3MG0 - chains I and Y of the 28 polymer chains in the assembly; structure by X-ray diffraction, 2.68 A resolution.

[Chain I]
Name: Proteasome component PUP3
Source organism: Saccharomyces cerevisiae
Notes: EC 3.4.25.1
Reference sequence: P25451 (PSB3_YEAST); the construct lacks a stretch of the UniProt sequence and is renumbered around it, so the offset changes along the chain: -8 to -1 = UniProt 2-9; 1-36 = UniProt 10-45; 38-105 = UniProt 46-113; 106-122 = UniProt 117-133; 2 more segments
Amino-acid sequence (204 residues; numbered -8 to 194 plus 4 insertion-coded residues; 3 numbers in that range are skipped by the numbering (no residue carries them; nothing is unmodelled there); the number before each row is that of its first residue; a row labelled like 10A-10C holds insertion residues (10A, then the next letters in order); numbers below 1 keep their minus sign (Ser-8 is residue -8)):
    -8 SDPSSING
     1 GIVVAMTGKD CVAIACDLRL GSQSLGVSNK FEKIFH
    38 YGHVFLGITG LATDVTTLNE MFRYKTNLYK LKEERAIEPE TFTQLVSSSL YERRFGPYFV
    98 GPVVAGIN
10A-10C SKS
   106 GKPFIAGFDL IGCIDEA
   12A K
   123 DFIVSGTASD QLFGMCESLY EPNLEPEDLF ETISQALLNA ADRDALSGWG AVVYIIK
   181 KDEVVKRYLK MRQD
Swiss-Prot annotation at these positions:
  - modified residue: Ser22 (Phosphoserine)
  - cross-link: Lys62 (Glycyl lysine isopeptide (Lys-Gly) (interchain with G-Cter in ubiquitin))

[Chain Y]
Name: Proteasome component PRE2
Source organism: Saccharomyces cerevisiae
Notes: EC 3.4.25.1
Reference sequence: P30656 (PSB5_YEAST); the construct lacks a stretch of the UniProt sequence and is renumbered around it, so the offset changes along the chain: 1-105 = UniProt 76-180; 106-181 = UniProt 183-258; 183-211 = UniProt 259-287
Amino-acid sequence (212 residues; each row starts with the number of its first residue; note: 1 number in that range is skipped by the numbering (no residue carries it; nothing is unmodelled there); a row labelled like 10A-10B holds insertion residues (10A, then the next letters in order)):
     1 TTTLAFRFQG GIIVAVDSRA TAGNWVASQT VKKVIEINPF LLGTMAGGAA DCQFWETWLG
    61 SQCRLHELRE KERISVAAAS KILSNLVYQY KGAGLSMGTM ICGYT
10A-10B RK
   106 EGPTIYYVDS DGTRLKGDIF CVGSGQTFAY GVLDSNYKWD LSVEDALYLG KRSILAAAHR
   166 DAYSGGSVNL YHVTED
   183 GWIYHGNHDV GELFWKVKEE EGSFNNVIG
Residues lining bound ligands: bortezomib (BO2; N-[(1R)-1-(dihydroxyboryl)-3-methylbutyl]-N-(pyrazin-2-ylcarbonyl)-L-phenylalaninamide): Thr1, Arg19, Ala20, Thr21, Ala22, Ala27, Val31, Lys33, Met45, Ala46, Gly47, Gly48, Ala49, Ser129, Tyr168
Reported in the primary citation:
  - binding site for bortezomib: Thr1, Gly47
  - catalytic residues: Thr1 (citing earlier work)

[Interface between chain I and chain Y]
Contacting residue pairs (45):
  Arg19(I) - Ala167(Y)
  Ser24(I) - Arg165(Y)
  Ser24(I) - Asp166(Y)
  Ser24(I) - Ala167(Y)  hydrogen bond (backbone-backbone)
  Ser24(I) - Tyr168(Y)
  Leu25(I) - Phe133(Y)  hydrophobic
  Leu25(I) - Arg165(Y)
  Gly26(I) - Arg165(Y)  hydrogen bond (backbone-side chain)
  Val27(I) - Arg165(Y)
  Asn29(I) - Asn208(Y)  hydrogen bond
  Asn29(I) - Val209(Y)
  Lys30(I) - Asn208(Y)  hydrogen bond (side chain-backbone)
  Lys30(I) - Ile210(Y)
  Gln133(I) - Trp25(Y)
  Arg165(I) - Asn24(Y)
  Arg165(I) - Trp25(Y)
  Arg165(I) - Val26(Y)  hydrogen bond (side chain-backbone)
  Arg165(I) - Ala27(Y)  hydrogen bond (side chain-backbone)
  Arg165(I) - Ser28(Y)
  Asp166(I) - Asn24(Y)
  Asp166(I) - Val26(Y)
  Ala167(I) - Asn24(Y)  hydrogen bond (backbone-backbone)
  Ala167(I) - Val26(Y)
  Ala167(I) - Ala167(Y)
  Leu168(I) - Asn24(Y)
  Trp171(I) - His164(Y)  hydrogen bond (side chain-backbone)
  Trp171(I) - Arg165(Y)
  Lys190(I) - Trp197(Y)
  Met191(I) - Trp197(Y)
  Arg192(I) - Gln29(Y)
  Arg192(I) - Gly171(Y)  hydrogen bond (side chain-backbone)
  Arg192(I) - Asp191(Y)  salt bridge
  Arg192(I) - Val192(Y)
  Arg192(I) - Gly193(Y)
  Gln193(I) - His164(Y)  hydrogen bond (backbone-side chain)
  Gln193(I) - Phe196(Y)
  Gln193(I) - Trp197(Y)
  Gln193(I) - Val209(Y)
  Asp194(I) - Arg19(Y)  salt bridge
  Asp194(I) - Ala163(Y)
  Asp194(I) - Asp166(Y)
  Asp194(I) - Ser169(Y)
  Asp194(I) - Gly170(Y)
  Asp194(I) - Gly171(Y)  hydrogen bond (side chain-backbone)
  Asp194(I) - Val192(Y)
Also at the interface, not in a pair above, chain I (20 interface residues in all): Ser-4, Asp164
Also at the interface, not in a pair above, chain Y (26 interface residues in all): Thr21

[In short]
20 residues of chain I and 26 residues of chain Y are in contact, with 11 hydrogen bonds and 2 salt bridges.
Polar pairs include Arg192(I)-Asp191(Y), Asp194(I)-Arg19(Y) and Gly26(I)-Arg165(Y). Chain Y binds bortezomib.
The paper reports the catalytic residue Thr1(Y); a binding site for bortezomib at Thr1(Y) and Gly47(Y).
Chain I is Proteasome component PUP3 and chain Y is Proteasome component PRE2, both from Saccharomyces
cerevisiae; the structure, Structure of yeast 20S proteasome with bortezomib, was determined by X-ray
diffraction together with 3MG6, 3MG7, 3MG8 and 3MG4 from the same study.
